PDB entry 4OOR | X-ray diffraction, 2.70 A resolution | chains A and I of the 4 polymer chains in the assembly

# Chain A
Molecule: Ancestral Steroid Receptor 2 DNA binding domain
Source organism: synthetic construct
Sequence (82 residues; numbered 1 to 82; the number before each row is that of its first residue):
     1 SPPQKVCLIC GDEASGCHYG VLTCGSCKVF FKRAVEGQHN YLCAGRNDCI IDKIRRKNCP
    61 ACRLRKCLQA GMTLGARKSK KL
Unresolved in the structure: 1-2, 76-82
Metal / ion sites: Zn2+ site 1: Cys-7, Cys-10, Cys-24, Cys-27; Zn2+ site 2: Cys-43, Cys-49, Cys-59, Cys-62
What the authors report for this chain:
  - binding site for the 18-nt DNA strand (chain I): Ser-26 (from molecular simulation)

# Chain I
Molecule: 18-nt DNA strand
Sequence (18 nucleotides; row label = number of the first residue in the row):
     1 CCAGAACAGA GTGTTCTG

# Chain A / chain I interface
Residue-residue contacts (11):
  Gly-25(A) with DT14(I), base contact
  Ser-26(A) with DG13(I), phosphate contact
  Phe-30(A) with DT12(I), phosphate contact
  Arg-33(A) with DT12(I), base contact; DG13(I), hydrogen bond to the base
  Tyr-41(A) with DT12(I), hydrogen bond to the phosphate
  Arg-56(A) with DG13(I), salt bridge to the phosphate
  Lys-57(A) with DT12(I), phosphate contact; DG13(I), salt bridge to the phosphate
  Pro-60(A) with DT12(I), phosphate contact
  Arg-63(A) with DG13(I), salt bridge to the phosphate
Interface residues without a listed pair, chain A (12 interface residues in all): Val-29, His-39, Lys-53
Interface residues without a listed pair, chain I (4 interface residues in all): DG11

# Overview
Chain A and chain I form an interface of 12 and 4 residues respectively; the contacts include 2 hydrogen bonds
and 3 salt bridges. Among the polar pairs are Arg-33(A)/DG13(I), Tyr-41(A)/DT12(I) and Arg-56(A)/DG13(I).
Cys-7(A), Cys-10(A), Cys-24(A) and Cys-27(A) coordinate Zn2+ site 1. From the paper: a binding site for the
18-nt DNA strand (chain I) at Ser-26(A).
Here chain A is Ancestral Steroid Receptor 2 DNA binding domain (synthetic construct) and chain I is an 18-nt
DNA strand. Entry 4OOR (Ancestral Steroid Receptor 2 DNA binding domain in complex with a steroid response
element) was determined by X-ray diffraction, deposited together with 4OLN, 4OND and 4OV7.
